PDB entry 4R5S | X-ray diffraction, 3.00 A resolution | chain A

[Chain A]
Molecule: Epidermal growth factor receptor
Organism: Homo sapiens
Notes: EC 2.7.10.1
UniProtKB: P00533 (EGFR_HUMAN); numbering as in UniProt (aligned over 696-1022)
Sequence (331 residues; each row starts with the number of its first residue):
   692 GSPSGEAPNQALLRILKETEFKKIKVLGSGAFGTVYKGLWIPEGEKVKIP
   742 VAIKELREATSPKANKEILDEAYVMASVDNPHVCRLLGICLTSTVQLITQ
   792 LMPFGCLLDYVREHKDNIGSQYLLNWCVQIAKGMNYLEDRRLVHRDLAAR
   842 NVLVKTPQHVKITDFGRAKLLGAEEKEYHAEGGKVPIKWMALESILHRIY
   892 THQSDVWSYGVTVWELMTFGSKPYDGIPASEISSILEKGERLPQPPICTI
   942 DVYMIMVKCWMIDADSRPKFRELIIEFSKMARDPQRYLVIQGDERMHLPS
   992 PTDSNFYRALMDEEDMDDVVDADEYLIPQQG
Unresolved in the structure: 692-696, 867-875, 991-1004, 1019-1022
Construct notes: expression tag (692-695); engineered mutation Arg858 (Leu in P00533)
Swiss-Prot annotation at these positions:
  - active site: Asp837 (Proton acceptor)
  - binding site (ATP): Leu718 to Val726, Lys745, Thr790, Gln791, Asp855
  - site: Tyr1016 (Important for interaction with PIK3C2B)
  - modified residue: Lys745 (N6-(2-hydroxyisobutyryl)lysine), Tyr869 (Phosphotyrosine), Ser991 (Phosphoserine), Ser995 (Phosphoserine), Tyr998 (Phosphotyrosine), Tyr1016 (Phosphotyrosine)
  - cross-link (Glycyl lysine isopeptide (Lys-Gly)): Lys716 (interchain with G-Cter in ubiquitin), Lys737 (interchain with G-Cter in ubiquitin), Lys754 (interchain with G-Cter in ubiquitin), Lys757 (interchain with G-Cter in ubiquitin), Lys867 (interchain with G-Cter in ubiquitin), Lys929 (interchain with G-Cter in ubiquitin), Lys960 (interchain with G-Cter in ubiquitin), Lys970 (interchain with G-Cter in ubiquitin)
  - natural variant: Glu709 (E709A: Found in a lung cancer sample; E709G: Found in a lung cancer sample; E709K: Found in a lung cancer sample), Gly719 (G719A: Found in a lung cancer sample; G719C: Found in a lung cancer sample; G719D: Found in a lung cancer sample; G719S: Found in a lung cancer sample), Gly724 (G724S: Found in a lung cancer sample), Glu734 (E734K: Found in a lung cancer sample), Glu746 to Ser752 (sequence variant, change not given here; Found in a lung cancer sample), Glu746 to Thr751 (sequence variant, change not given here; Found in a lung cancer sample), Glu746 to Ala750 (deletion: Found in a lung cancer sample), Glu746 (deletion: Found in a lung cancer sample), Leu747 to Thr751 (deletion: Found in a lung cancer sample), Leu747 to Glu749 (deletion: Found in a lung cancer sample), Leu747 (L747F: Found in a lung cancer sample), Arg748 (R748P: Found in a lung cancer sample), 12 further natural variant entries in UniProt
  - mutagenesis: Pro699 (P699A: Reduced phosphorylation), Asn700 (N700A: Abolishes phosphorylation), Leu704 (L704A: Abolishes phosphorylation), Arg705 (R705A: Abolishes phosphorylation), Ile706 (I706A: Abolishes phosphorylation), Lys745 (K745A/M: Abolishes kinase activity), Asp974 (D974A: Strongly reduced phosphorylation), Arg977 (R977A: Reduced phosphorylation), Glu1005 to Asp1006 (Constitutively activated kinase), Tyr1016 (Y1016F: 50% decrease in interaction with PIK3C2B. 65% decrease in interaction with PIK3C2B; when associated with F-1197. Abolishes interaction with PIK3C2B; when associated with F-1197 and F-1092)
Glycans and other covalent adducts: FIIN-3 (FI3) linked to Cys797
Ligand contacts: FIIN-3 (FI3; N-[4-({[(2,6-dichloro-3,5-dimethoxyphenyl)carbamoyl](6-{[4-(4-methylpiperazin-1-yl)phenyl]amino}pyrimidin-4-yl)amino}methyl)phenyl]propanamide): Leu718, Val726, Ala743, Lys745, Ile759, Glu762, Met766, Leu788, Thr790, Gln791, Leu792, Met793, Pro794, Gly796, Asp800, Arg841, Leu844, Thr854, Asp855, Phe856
Reported in the primary citation:
  - binding site for FIIN-3: Glu762, Cys797, Thr854
  - mutagenesis - C797S/L858R: increased growth in response to FIIN-3

[In short]
Covalently linked FIIN-3: at Cys797. From UniProt: active-site residue Asp837, 13 ATP-binding residues and 11
mutagenesis sites. The paper reports a binding site for FIIN-3 at Glu762, Cys797 and Thr854; C797S/L858R
increase growth in response to FIIN-3.
Chain A is Epidermal growth factor receptor (Homo sapiens); the structure, Crystal structure of EGFR 696-1022
L858R in complex with FIIN-3, was determined by X-ray diffraction together with 4QQC and 4R6V from the same
study.
